6PPB - chains X and 1 of the 19 polymer chains in the assembly; structure by electron microscopy, 4.30 A resolution (low resolution: residue-level contacts below are approximate; hydrogen-bond / salt-bridge calls are withheld).

# Chain X
Name: Major capsid protein
Source organism: Human herpesvirus 8
Reference sequence: Q2HRA7 (MCP_HHV8P); residues 1-1376 here = UniProt positions 1-1376
Amino-acid sequence (1376 residues; numbered 1 to 1376; the number before each row is that of its first residue):
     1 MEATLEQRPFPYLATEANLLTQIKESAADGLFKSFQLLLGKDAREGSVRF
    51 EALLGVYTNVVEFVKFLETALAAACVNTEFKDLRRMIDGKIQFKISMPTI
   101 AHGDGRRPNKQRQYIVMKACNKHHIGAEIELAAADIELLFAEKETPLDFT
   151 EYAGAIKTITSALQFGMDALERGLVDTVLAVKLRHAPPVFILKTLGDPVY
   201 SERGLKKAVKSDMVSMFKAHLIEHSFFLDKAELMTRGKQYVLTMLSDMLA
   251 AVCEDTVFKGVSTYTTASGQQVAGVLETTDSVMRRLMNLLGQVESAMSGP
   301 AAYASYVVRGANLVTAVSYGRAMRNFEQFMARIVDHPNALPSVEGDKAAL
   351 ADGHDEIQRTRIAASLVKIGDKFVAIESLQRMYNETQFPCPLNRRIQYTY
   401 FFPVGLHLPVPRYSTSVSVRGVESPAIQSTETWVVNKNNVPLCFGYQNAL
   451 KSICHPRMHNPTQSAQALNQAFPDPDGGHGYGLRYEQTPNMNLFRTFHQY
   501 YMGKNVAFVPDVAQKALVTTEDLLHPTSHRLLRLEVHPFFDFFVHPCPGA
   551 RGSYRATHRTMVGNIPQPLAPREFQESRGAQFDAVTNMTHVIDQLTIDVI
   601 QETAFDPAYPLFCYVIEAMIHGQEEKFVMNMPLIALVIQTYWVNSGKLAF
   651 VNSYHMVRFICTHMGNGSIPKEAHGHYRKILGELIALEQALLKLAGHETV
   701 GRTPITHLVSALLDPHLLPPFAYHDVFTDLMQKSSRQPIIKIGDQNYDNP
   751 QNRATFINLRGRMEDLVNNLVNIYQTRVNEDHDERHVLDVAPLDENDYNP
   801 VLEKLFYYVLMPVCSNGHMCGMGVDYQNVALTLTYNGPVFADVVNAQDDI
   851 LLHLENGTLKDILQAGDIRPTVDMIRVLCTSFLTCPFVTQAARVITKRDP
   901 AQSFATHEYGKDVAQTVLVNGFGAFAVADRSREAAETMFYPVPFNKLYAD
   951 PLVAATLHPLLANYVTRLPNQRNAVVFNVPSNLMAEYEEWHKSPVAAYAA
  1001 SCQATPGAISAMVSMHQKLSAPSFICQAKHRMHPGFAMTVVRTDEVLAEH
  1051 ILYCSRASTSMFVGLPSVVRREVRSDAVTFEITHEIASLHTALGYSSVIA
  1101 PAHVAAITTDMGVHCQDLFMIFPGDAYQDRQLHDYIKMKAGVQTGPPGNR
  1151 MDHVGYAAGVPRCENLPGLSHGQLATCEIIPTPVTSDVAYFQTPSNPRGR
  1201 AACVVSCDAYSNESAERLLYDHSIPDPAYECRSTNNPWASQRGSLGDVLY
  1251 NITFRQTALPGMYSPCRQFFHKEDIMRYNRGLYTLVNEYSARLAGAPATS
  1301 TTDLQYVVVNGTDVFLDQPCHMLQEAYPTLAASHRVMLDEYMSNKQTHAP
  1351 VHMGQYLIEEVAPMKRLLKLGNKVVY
Disordered / not traced: 1-55, 1142-1165, 1253-1261
Differences from the reference sequence: conflict Pro1146 (Ser in Q2HRA7), Ala1157 (Thr in Q2HRA7)

# Chain 1
Name: Small capsomere-interacting protein
Source organism: Human herpesvirus 8
Reference sequence: Q76RF4 (Q76RF4_HHV8); residues 1-170 here = UniProt positions 1-170
Amino-acid sequence (170 residues; each row starts with the number of its first residue):
     1 MSNFKVRDPVIQERLDHDYAHHPLVARMNTLDQGNMSQAEYLVQKRHYLV
    51 FLIAHHYYEAYLRRMGGIQRRDHLQTLRDQKPRERADRVSAASAYDAGTF
   101 TVPSRPGPASGTTPGGQDSLGVSGSSITTLSSGPHSLSPASDILTTLSST
   151 TETAAPAVADARKPPSGKKK
Disordered / not traced: 1, 80-170

# Interface between chain X and chain 1
Pairs across the interface - 60 pairs, chain X then chain 1:
  Asn492(X) - Phe4(1)
  Phe494(X) - Asn3(1)
  Phe494(X) - Phe4(1)
  Phe494(X) - Lys5(1)
  His498(X) - Asn3(1)
  Glu625(X) - Tyr58(1)
  Met629(X) - Tyr58(1)
  Met763(X) - Tyr58(1)
  Glu764(X) - Tyr58(1)
  Leu770(X) - Phe51(1)
  Leu770(X) - His55(1)
  Val771(X) - Phe51(1)
  Tyr774(X) - His47(1)
  Tyr774(X) - Tyr48(1)
  Val778(X) - Gln44(1)
  Asp825(X) - Val6(1)
  Gln827(X) - His47(1)
  Asn828(X) - Val6(1)
  Asn828(X) - Arg7(1)
  Asn828(X) - Pro9(1)
  Ala830(X) - Val50(1)
  Leu831(X) - Pro9(1)
  Leu831(X) - Ile11(1)
  Leu831(X) - His47(1)
  Thr834(X) - Val50(1)
  Tyr835(X) - Ile11(1)
  Tyr835(X) - Gln12(1)
  Tyr835(X) - Glu13(1)
  Tyr835(X) - Arg14(1)
  Tyr835(X) - Leu15(1)
  Tyr835(X) - Arg46(1)
  Val839(X) - Tyr57(1)
  Phe840(X) - Leu15(1)
  Phe840(X) - Tyr19(1)
  Phe840(X) - His22(1)
  Phe840(X) - Val25(1)
  Phe840(X) - Ile53(1)
  Phe840(X) - Tyr57(1)
  Ala841(X) - Tyr19(1)
  Asp842(X) - Tyr19(1)
  Asp842(X) - His22(1)
  Asp842(X) - Tyr57(1)
  Val843(X) - Tyr19(1)
  Gly857(X) - Val10(1)
  Thr858(X) - Pro9(1)
  Thr858(X) - Val10(1)
  Arg876(X) - Tyr57(1)
  Cys879(X) - Ala54(1)
  Thr880(X) - Ala54(1)
  Thr880(X) - Tyr58(1)
  Phe882(X) - Val50(1)
  Leu883(X) - Phe51(1)
  Leu883(X) - Ala54(1)
  Leu883(X) - His55(1)
  Glu936(X) - Val6(1)
  Glu936(X) - Arg7(1)
  Thr937(X) - Val6(1)
  Thr937(X) - Arg7(1)
  Thr937(X) - Asp8(1)
  Met938(X) - Val6(1)
Also at the interface, not in a pair above, chain X (40 interface residues in all): Arg495, Thr832, Gly837, Glu855, Asn856, Val877, Glu933
Also at the interface, not in a pair above, chain 1 (30 interface residues in all): Ser2, Leu49, Tyr61

# In short
40 residues of chain X and 30 residues of chain 1 are in contact.
Here chain X is Major capsid protein and chain 1 is Small capsomere-interacting protein, both from Human
herpesvirus 8. Entry 6PPB (Kaposi's sarcoma-associated herpesvirus (KSHV), C5 portal vertex structure) was
determined by electron microscopy (same publication as 6PPD, 6PPH and 6PPI).
